6FB6 - chains B and G of the 6 polymer chains in the assembly; structure by X-ray diffraction, 2.60 A resolution.

== Chain B ==
Name: I-CreI monomer B
From: Chlamydomonas reinhardtii
Amino-acid sequence (154 residues; each row starts with the number of its first residue):
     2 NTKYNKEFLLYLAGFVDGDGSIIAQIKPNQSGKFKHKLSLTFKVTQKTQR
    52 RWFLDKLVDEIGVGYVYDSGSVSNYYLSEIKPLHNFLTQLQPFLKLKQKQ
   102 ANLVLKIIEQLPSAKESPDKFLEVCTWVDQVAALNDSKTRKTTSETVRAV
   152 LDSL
Ion coordination: Mn2+ site 1: Gly19 (shared with 1 residue of chain A; 1 residue of chain D; DA615(G) of chain G); Mn2+ site 2: Asp20 (shared with 1 residue of chain A; 1 residue of chain E; 1 residue of chain F)

== Chain G ==
Molecule: 10-nt DNA strand
Sequence (10 nucleotides; row label = number of the first residue in the row):
   615 ACAAGTCTGA
Ion coordination: Mn2+ site 1: DA615 (shared with 1 residue of chain A; Gly19(B) of chain B; 1 residue of chain D)

== How chain B and chain G interact ==
Residue-residue contacts (31; chain B residue first):
  Gly19(B) with DA615(G), phosphate contact
  Asp20(B) with DA615(G), phosphate contact
  Gly21(B) with DA615(G), sugar contact; DC616(G), phosphate contact
  Ser22(B) with DA615(G), sugar contact; DC616(G), hydrogen bond to the phosphate
  Ile24(B) with DC616(G), base contact; DA617(G), phosphate contact
  Gln26(B) with DA617(G), sugar contact; DA618(G), hydrogen bond to the base
  Lys28(B) with DA618(G), base contact; DG619(G), hydrogen bond to the base
  Pro29(B) with DG619(G), phosphate contact
  Lys44(B) with DC616(G), base contact; DA617(G), base contact
  Thr46(B) with DA615(G), base contact
  Lys98(B) with DC616(G), salt bridge to the phosphate
  Ala133(B) with DA617(G), phosphate contact
  Asn136(B) with DC616(G), phosphate contact; DA617(G), hydrogen bond to the phosphate
  Asp137(B) with DC616(G), hydrogen bond to the phosphate
  Ser138(B) with DC616(G), phosphate contact; DA617(G), hydrogen bond to the phosphate
  Thr140(B) with DC616(G), base contact; DA617(G), phosphate contact; DA618(G), sugar contact
  Arg141(B) with DA617(G), phosphate contact; DA618(G), phosphate contact
  Lys142(B) with DA618(G), hydrogen bond to the phosphate; DG619(G), salt bridge to the phosphate
  Thr143(B) with DA618(G), hydrogen bond to the phosphate
Other interface residues (no listed pair), chain B (20 interface residues in all): Ile23

== Overview ==
Chain B and chain G form an interface of 20 and 5 residues respectively, with 8 hydrogen bonds and 2 salt
bridges. Polar pairs include Gln26(B)-DA618(G), Lys28(B)-DG619(G) and Ser22(B)-DC616(G). Gly19(B) and DA615(G)
coordinate Mn2+ site 1.
Here chain B is I-CreI monomer B (Chlamydomonas reinhardtii) and chain G is a 10-nt DNA strand. Entry 6FB6
(Crystal Structure of a Tailored I-CreI Homing Endonuclease Protein (3115 variant) in complex with an altered
...) was determined by X-ray diffraction (same publication as 6FB0, 6FB1, 6FB2, 6FB5, 6FB7, 6FB8 and 6FB9).
